PDB entry 1CXP | X-ray diffraction, 1.80 A resolution | chains C and B of the 4 polymer chains in the assembly

== Chain C ==
Name: Myeloperoxidase
Source organism: Homo sapiens
Notes: EC 1.11.1.7; fragment: heavy chain
Reference sequence: P05164 (PERM_HUMAN); residues 113-578 here correspond to UniProt positions 279-744 (UniProt number = residue number + 166)
Sequence (466 residues; row label = number of the first residue in the row):
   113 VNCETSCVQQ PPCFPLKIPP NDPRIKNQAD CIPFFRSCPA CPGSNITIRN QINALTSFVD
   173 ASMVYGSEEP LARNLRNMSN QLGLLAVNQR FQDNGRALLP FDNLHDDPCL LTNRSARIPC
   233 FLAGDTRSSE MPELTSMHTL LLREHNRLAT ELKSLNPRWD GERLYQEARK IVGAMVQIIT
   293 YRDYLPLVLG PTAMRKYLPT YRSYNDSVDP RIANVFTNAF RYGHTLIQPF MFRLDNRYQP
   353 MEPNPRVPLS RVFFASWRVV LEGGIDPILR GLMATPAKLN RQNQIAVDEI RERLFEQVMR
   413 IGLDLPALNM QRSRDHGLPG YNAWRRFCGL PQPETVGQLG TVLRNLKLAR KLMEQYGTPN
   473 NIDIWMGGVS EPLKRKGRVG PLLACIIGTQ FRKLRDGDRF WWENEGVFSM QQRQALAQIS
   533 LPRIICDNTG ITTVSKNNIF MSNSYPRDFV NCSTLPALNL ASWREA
Construct notes: modified residue (150)
Modified / non-standard residues: C150 (s-hydroxycysteine; CSO)
Disulfides: C115-C125, C119-C143, C221-C232, C440-C497, C538-C564
Covalent attachments: N-acetylglucosamine (NAG) linked to N189, N225; heme (HEM) linked to E242, M243; glycan linked to N317
Bound ions: Ca2+: T168, F170, D172, S174 (shared with 1 residue of chain A); heme Fe near H336 (its only coordinating residue here)
Residues lining bound ligands: heme (HEM): R239, Y296, T329, F332, R333, Y334, G335, H336, I339, F365, L406, F407, L417, L420, N421, R424
UniProt features mapped onto this chain:
  - binding site (Ca(2+)): T168, F170, D172, S174
  - binding site (heme b): E242, M243, H336
  - site: R239 (Transition state stabilizer)
  - modified residue: C150 (Cysteine sulfenic acid (-SOH))
  - glycosylation (N-linked (GlcNAc...) asparagine): N157, N189, N225, N317, N563

== Chain B ==
Name: Myeloperoxidase
Source organism: Homo sapiens
Notes: EC 1.11.1.7; fragment: light chain
Reference sequence: P05164 (PERM_HUMAN); residues 1-104 here correspond to UniProt positions 167-270 (UniProt number = residue number + 166)
Sequence (104 residues; each row starts with the number of its first residue):
     1 CPEQDKYRTI TGMCNNRRSP TLGASNRAFV RWLPAEYEDG FSLPYGWTPG VKRNGFPVAL
    61 ARAVSNEIVR FPTDQLTPDQ ERSLMFMQWG QLLDHDLDFT PEPA
Disulfides: C1-C14
Bound ions: Ca2+: D96 (shared with 4 residues of chain D)
Residues lining bound ligands: heme (HEM): M87, G90, Q91, D94, D98, F99, T100
UniProt features mapped onto this chain:
  - active site: H95 (Proton acceptor)
  - binding site (heme b): D94
  - binding site (Ca(2+)): D96

== How chain C and chain B interact ==
Residue-residue contacts - 8 pairs, chain C then chain B:
  N157(C) with R27(B)
  I158(C) with N26(B); R27(B), hydrogen bond (backbone-side chain)
  I160(C) with T21(B)
  D321(C) with P34(B)
  R323(C) with P34(B)
  A435(C) with R18(B)
  R438(C) with R18(B)
Also at the interface, not in a pair above, chain C (8 interface residues in all): T159
Also at the interface, not in a pair above, chain B (7 interface residues in all): L22, A28

== Overview ==
8 residues of chain C and 7 residues of chain B are in contact; the contacts include 1 hydrogen bond. The
hydrogen-bonded pair is I158(C)-R27(B). Bound to chain B: heme. Covalently linked heme: at E242(C). Covalently
linked N-acetylglucosamine: at N189(C) and N225(C).
Chain C is Myeloperoxidase and chain B is Myeloperoxidase, both from Homo sapiens; the structure, Cryogenic
crystal structure of human myeloperoxidase isoform C, was determined by X-ray diffraction, deposited together
with 1D2V.
